PDB entry 6RQ7 | X-ray diffraction, 2.69 A resolution | chain B

# Chain B
Name: Afamin
From: Homo sapiens
UniProt: P43652 (AFAM_HUMAN); residues 1-578 here correspond to UniProt positions 22-599 (UniProt number = residue number + 21)
Chain sequence (586 residues; each row starts with the number of its first residue):
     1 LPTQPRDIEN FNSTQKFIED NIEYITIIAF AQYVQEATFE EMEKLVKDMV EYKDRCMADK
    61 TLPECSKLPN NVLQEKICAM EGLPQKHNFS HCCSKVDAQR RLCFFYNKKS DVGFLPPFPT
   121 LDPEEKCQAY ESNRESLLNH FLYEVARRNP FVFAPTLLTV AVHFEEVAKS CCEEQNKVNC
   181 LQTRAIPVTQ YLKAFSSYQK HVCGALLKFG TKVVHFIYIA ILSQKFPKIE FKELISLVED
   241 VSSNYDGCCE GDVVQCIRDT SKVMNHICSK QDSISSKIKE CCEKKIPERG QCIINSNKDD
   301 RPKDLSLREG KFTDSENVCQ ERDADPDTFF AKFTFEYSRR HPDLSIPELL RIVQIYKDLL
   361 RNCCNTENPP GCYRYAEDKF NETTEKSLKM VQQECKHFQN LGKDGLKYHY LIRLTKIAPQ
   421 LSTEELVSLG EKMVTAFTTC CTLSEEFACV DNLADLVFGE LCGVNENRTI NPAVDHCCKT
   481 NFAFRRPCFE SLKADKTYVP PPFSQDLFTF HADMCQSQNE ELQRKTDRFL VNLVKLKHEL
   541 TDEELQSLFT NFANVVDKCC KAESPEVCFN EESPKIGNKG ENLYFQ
Unresolved in the structure: 1-12, 119-137, 170-186, 306-308, 505-520, 547-586
Differences from the reference sequence: expression tag (579-586)
Disulfides: Cys-56/Cys-65, Cys-78/Cys-93, Cys-92/Cys-103, Cys-203/Cys-249, Cys-248/Cys-256, Cys-268/Cys-282, Cys-281/Cys-292, Cys-319/Cys-364, Cys-363/Cys-372, Cys-395/Cys-441, Cys-440/Cys-449, Cys-462/Cys-478, Cys-477/Cys-488
Covalent attachments: N-acetylglucosamine (NAG) linked to Asn-88, Asn-381, Asn-467
Residues lining bound ligands:
  - DO3 (10-((2R)-2-hydroxypropyl)-1,4,7,10-tetraazacyclododecane 1,4,7-triacetic acid), molecule 1: Ala-194, Tyr-198, Ile-221, Lys-225, Ile-294, Ile-346, Ala-448, Cys-449, Asn-452, Leu-453
  - DO3, molecule 2: Asn-295, Ser-296, Asn-297, Cys-440, Glu-445, Cys-449
  - DO3, molecule 3: Gln-354, Asp-358, Arg-361, His-476, Thr-480, Asn-481, Phe-484

# Overview
Ligands of chain B: 3 copies of compound DO3. N-acetylglucosamine is covalently linked to Asn-88, Asn-381 and
Asn-467.
Chain B is Afamin (Homo sapiens); the structure, Gadolinium MRI contrast compound binding in human plasma
glycoprotein afamin - resurrection of highly anisotropic data, was determined by X-ray diffraction, deposited
together with 6FAK.
